Entry 4DOB (X-ray diffraction, 2.05 A resolution); this record covers chains A and T of the 4 polymer chains in the assembly.

== Chain A ==
Molecule: DNA polymerase beta
Source organism: Homo sapiens
Notes: EC 2.7.7.7, 4.2.99.-; fragment: DNA Polymerase Beta
Reference sequence: P06746 (DPOLB_HUMAN); numbering as in UniProt (aligned over 1-335)
Sequence (335 residues; numbered 1 to 335; the number before each row is that of its first residue):
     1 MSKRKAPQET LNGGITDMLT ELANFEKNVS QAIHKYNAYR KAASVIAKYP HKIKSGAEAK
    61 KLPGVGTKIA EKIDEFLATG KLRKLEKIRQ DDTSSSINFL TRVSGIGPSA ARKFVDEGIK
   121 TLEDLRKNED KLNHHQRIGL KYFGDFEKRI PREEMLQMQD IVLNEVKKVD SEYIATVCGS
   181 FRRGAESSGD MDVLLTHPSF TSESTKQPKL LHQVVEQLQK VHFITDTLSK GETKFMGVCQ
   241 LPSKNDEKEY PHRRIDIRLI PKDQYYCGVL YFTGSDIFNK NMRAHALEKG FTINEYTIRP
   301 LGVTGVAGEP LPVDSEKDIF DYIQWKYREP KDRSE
Not modelled in the structure: 1-9
Metal / ion sites: Na+ site 1: Lys60, Leu62, Val65 (shared with 1 residue of chain D); Na+ site 2: Thr101, Val103, Ile106 (shared with 1 residue of chain P); Mg2+: Asp190, Asp192 (together with GRC); Na+ site 3: Asp190, Asp192, Asp256 (together with GRC)
Ligand contacts: GRC (5'-O-[(R)-{[(R)-[(R)-chloro(phosphono)methyl](hydroxy)phosphoryl]oxy}(hydroxy)phosphoryl]-2'-deoxyguanosine): Arg149, Gly179, Ser180, Arg183, Ser188, Gly189, Asp190, Asp192, Tyr271, Phe272, Thr273, Gly274, Ser275, Asp276, Asn279, Arg283
Swiss-Prot annotation at these positions:
  - region: Arg183 to Asp192 (DNA-binding)
  - active site: Lys72 (Nucleophile)
  - binding site (K(+)): Lys60, Leu62, Val65, Thr101, Val103, Ile106
  - binding site (Na(+)): Lys60, Leu62, Val65, Thr101, Val103, Ile106
  - binding site (dATP): Arg149, Ser180, Arg183, Gly189, Asp190
  - binding site (dCTP): Arg149, Ser180, Arg183, Gly189, Asp190
  - binding site (dGTP): Arg149, Ser180, Arg183, Gly189, Asp190, Asp192
  - binding site (dTTP): Arg149, Ser180, Arg183, Gly189, Asp190
  - binding site (Mg(2+)): Asp190, Asp192, Asp256
  - modified residue: Lys72 (N6-acetyllysine), Arg83 (Omega-N-methylarginine), Arg152 (Omega-N-methylarginine)
  - cross-link (Glycyl lysine isopeptide (Lys-Gly)): Lys41 (interchain with G-Cter in ubiquitin), Lys61 (interchain with G-Cter in ubiquitin), Lys81 (interchain with G-Cter in ubiquitin)
  - natural variant: Leu22 (L22P: Found in a gastric cancer sample; uncertain significance), Tyr39 (Y39C: Found in a gastric cancer sample; uncertain significance), Gly118 (G118V: Decreased DNA-directed DNA polymerase activity), Arg137 (R137Q: Decreased function in base-excision repair), Arg149 (R149I: Decreased DNA-directed DNA polymerase activity), Asp160 (D160N: Found in a gastric cancer sample; uncertain significance), Cys239 (C239R: Found in a gastric cancer sample; uncertain significance), Lys289 (K289M: Found in a colon cancer sample; uncertain significance), Asn294 (N294D: Found in a gastric cancer sample; uncertain significance), Glu295 (E295K: Found in a gastric cancer sample; uncertain significance)
  - mutagenesis: Phe25 (F25W: No effect on 5'-dRP lyase activity. Decreased ssDNA binding), His34 (H34G: Decreased 5'-dRP lyase activity. Decreased ssDNA binding), Lys35 (K35A: Decreased 5'-dRP lyase activity. Decreased ssDNA binding. Loss of 5'-dRP lyase activity; when associated with A-68 and A-72. Decreased ssDNA binding; when associated with A-68 and A-72 ...), Tyr39 (Y39F: No effect on 5'-dRP lyase activity; Y39Q: Abolishes DNA polymerase and 5'-dRP lyase activity), Lys41 (K41R: Abolishes ubiquitination; when associated with R-61 and R-81), Lys60 (K60A: Decreased 5'-dRP lyase activity. Decreased ssDNA binding), Lys61 (K61R: Abolishes ubiquitination; when associated with R-41 and R-81), Lys68 (K68A: No effect on 5'-dRP lyase activity. Decreased ssDNA binding. Loss of 5'-dRP lyase activity; when associated with A-35 and A-72. Decreased ssDNA binding; when associated with A-35 and A-72 ...), Glu71 (E71Q: No effect on 5'-dRP lyase activity. No effect on structure shown by circular dichroism. No effect on ssDNA binding), Lys72 (K72A: Severely reduced 5'-dRP lyase activity. Does not affect ssDNA binding. Loss of 5'-dRP lyase activity; when associated with A-35 and A-68. Decreased ssDNA binding ...), Glu75 (E75A: Slightly decreased 5'-dRP lyase activity. Decreased ssDNA binding. No effect on structure shown by circular dichroism), Lys81 (K81R: Abolishes ubiquitination; when associated with R-41 and R-61), 5 further mutagenesis entries in UniProt

== Chain T ==
Molecule: C C G A C C G C G C A T C A G C
Sequence (16 nucleotides; row label = number of the first residue in the row):
     1 CCGACCGCGC ATCAGC

== Interface between chain A and chain T ==
Contacting residue pairs - 25 pairs, chain A then chain T:
  His34(A) - DC5(T)  stacking on the base
  Asn133(A) - DT12(T)  phosphate contact
  Ser229(A) - DC10(T)  phosphate contact
  Ser229(A) - DA11(T)  phosphate contact
  Lys230(A) - DC10(T)  phosphate contact
  Lys230(A) - DA11(T)  hydrogen bond to the phosphate
  Gly231(A) - DC10(T)  phosphate contact
  Glu232(A) - DC10(T)  hydrogen bond to the phosphate
  Thr233(A) - DG9(T)  hydrogen bond to the phosphate
  Thr233(A) - DC10(T)  hydrogen bond to the phosphate
  Lys234(A) - DG9(T)  sugar contact
  Lys234(A) - DC10(T)  hydrogen bond to the phosphate
  Arg258(A) - DG9(T)  sugar contact
  Tyr271(A) - DG7(T)  base contact
  Lys280(A) - DC6(T)  salt bridge to the phosphate
  Arg283(A) - DC6(T)  hydrogen bond to the base
  Arg283(A) - DG7(T)  hydrogen bond to the sugar
  Leu287(A) - DC6(T)  phosphate contact
  Leu287(A) - DG7(T)  phosphate contact
  Thr292(A) - DG7(T)  hydrogen bond to the phosphate
  Ile293(A) - DG7(T)  sugar contact
  Asn294(A) - DG7(T)  phosphate contact
  Asn294(A) - DC8(T)  hydrogen bond to the phosphate
  Glu295(A) - DC8(T)  sugar contact
  Tyr296(A) - DG9(T)  hydrogen bond to the phosphate
Other interface residues (no listed pair), chain A (21 interface residues in all): His134, Ala284, Arg299

== Summary ==
21 residues of chain A face 8 of chain T across their interface; the contacts include 10 hydrogen bonds, 1
salt bridge and 1 aromatic stacking contact. Polar contacts include Arg283(A)-DC6(T), Arg283(A)-DG7(T) and
Lys230(A)-DA11(T). Ligands of chain A: compound GRC.
Here chain A is DNA polymerase beta (Homo sapiens) and chain T is C C G A C C G C G C A T C A G C. Entry 4DOB
(Ternary complex of DNA polymerase beta with a dideoxy terminated primer and 2'-deoxyguanosine 5'-beta,
gamma-monochlororomethylene triphosphate ...) was determined by X-ray diffraction together with 4DO9, 4DOA and
4DOC from the same study.
